Entry 8Y3W (electron microscopy, 3.49 A resolution); this record covers chains B and D of the 6 polymer chains in the assembly.

Chain B (and D):
Protein: SIR2-like domain-containing protein
Organism: Bacillus subtilis
Notes: chain D of this document is another copy of the same molecule, construct and numbering; everything in this record applies to it too
Reference sequence: D4G637 (D4G637_BACNB); residue numbers follow UniProt; this construct covers 1-1005
Sequence (1005 residues; row label = number of the first residue in the row):
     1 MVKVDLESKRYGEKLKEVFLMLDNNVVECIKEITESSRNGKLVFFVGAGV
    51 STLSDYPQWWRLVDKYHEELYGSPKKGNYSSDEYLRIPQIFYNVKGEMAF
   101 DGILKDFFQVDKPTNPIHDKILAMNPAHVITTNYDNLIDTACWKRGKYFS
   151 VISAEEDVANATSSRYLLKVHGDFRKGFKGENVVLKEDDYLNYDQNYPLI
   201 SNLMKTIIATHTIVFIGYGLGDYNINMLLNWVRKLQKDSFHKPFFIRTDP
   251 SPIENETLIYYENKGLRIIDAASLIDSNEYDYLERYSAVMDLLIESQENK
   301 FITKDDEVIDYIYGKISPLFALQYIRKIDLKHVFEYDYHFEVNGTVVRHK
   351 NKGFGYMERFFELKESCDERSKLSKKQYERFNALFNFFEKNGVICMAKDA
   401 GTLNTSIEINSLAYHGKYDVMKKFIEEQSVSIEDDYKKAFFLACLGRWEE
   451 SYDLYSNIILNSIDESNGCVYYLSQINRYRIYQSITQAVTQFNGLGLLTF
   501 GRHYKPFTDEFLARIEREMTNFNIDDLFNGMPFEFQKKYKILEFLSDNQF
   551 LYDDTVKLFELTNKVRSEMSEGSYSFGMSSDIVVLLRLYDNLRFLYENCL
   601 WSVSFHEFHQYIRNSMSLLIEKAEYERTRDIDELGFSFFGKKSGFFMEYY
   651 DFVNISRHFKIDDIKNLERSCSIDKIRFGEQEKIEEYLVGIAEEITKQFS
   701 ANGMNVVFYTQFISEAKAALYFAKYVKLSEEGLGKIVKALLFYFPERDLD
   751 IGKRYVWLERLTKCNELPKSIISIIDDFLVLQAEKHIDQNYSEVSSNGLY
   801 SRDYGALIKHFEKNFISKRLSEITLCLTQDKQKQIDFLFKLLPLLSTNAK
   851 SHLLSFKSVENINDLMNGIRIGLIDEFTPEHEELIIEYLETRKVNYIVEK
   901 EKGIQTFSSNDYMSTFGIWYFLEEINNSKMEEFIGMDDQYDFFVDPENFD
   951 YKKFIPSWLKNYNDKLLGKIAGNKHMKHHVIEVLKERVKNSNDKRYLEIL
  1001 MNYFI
Unresolved in the structure: 1-5, 495-503, 566-576, 635-643, 899-911 (chain D: 1-11, 492-505, 632-643, 899-909)
Reported in the primary citation:
  - catalytic residues: Asn133, Tyr134, Asp135, His171 (by similarity / conservation)
  - mutagenesis - Y134A, D135A, H171A, N202A, L1000A/M1001A: decreased catalytic activity on TTP
  - mutagenesis - R86E: decreased catalytic activity
  - mutagenesis - Y260E: unchanged catalytic activity
  - mutagenesis - R86E: decreased stability

Interface between chain B and chain D:
Residue-residue contacts (14):
  Leu70(B) with Glu256(D)
  Tyr71(B) with Glu254(D); Thr257(D)
  Ser73(B) with Glu254(D)
  Gln89(B) with Tyr260(D)
  Ile90(B) with Tyr260(D), hydrophobic
  Asn93(B) with Tyr260(D)
  Val94(B) with Glu256(D); Ile259(D), hydrophobic; Tyr260(D), hydrophobic; Asn263(D)
  Lys95(B) with Glu256(D)
  Glu187(B) with Tyr260(D), hydrogen bond
  Leu191(B) with Arg233(D)
Also at the interface, not in a pair above, chain B (11 interface residues in all): Arg86
Also at the interface, not in a pair above, chain D (10 interface residues in all): Gly221, Asn230, Tyr261

Summary:
11 residues of chain B face 10 of chain D across their interface, with 1 hydrogen bond. Its one
hydrogen-bonded contact is Glu187(B)-Tyr260(D). From the paper: catalytic residues Asn133(B), Tyr134(B) and
Asp135(B) among others; Y134A, D135A and H171A of chain B, among others, reduce catalytic activity on TTP; 7
substitutions were tested in all.
Both chains are SIR2-like domain-containing protein (Bacillus subtilis). Entry 8Y3W (The Cryo-EM structure of
anti-phage defense associated DSR2 tetramer bound with two DSAD1 inhibitors (same side)) was determined by
electron microscopy together with 8Y13, 8Y34, 8Y3M, 8Y3Y and 8ZC9 from the same study.
